Entry 8QZ3 (X-ray diffraction, 2.40 A resolution); this record covers chains A and B of the 5 polymer chains in the assembly.

# Chain A (and B)
Name: Potassium channel subfamily K member 10
Organism: Homo sapiens
Notes: chain B of this document is another copy of the same molecule, construct and numbering; everything in this record applies to it too
UniProt: P57789 (KCNKA_HUMAN), isoform P57789-4; numbering as in UniProt (aligned over 75-340)
Chain sequence (274 residues; each row starts with the number of its first residue):
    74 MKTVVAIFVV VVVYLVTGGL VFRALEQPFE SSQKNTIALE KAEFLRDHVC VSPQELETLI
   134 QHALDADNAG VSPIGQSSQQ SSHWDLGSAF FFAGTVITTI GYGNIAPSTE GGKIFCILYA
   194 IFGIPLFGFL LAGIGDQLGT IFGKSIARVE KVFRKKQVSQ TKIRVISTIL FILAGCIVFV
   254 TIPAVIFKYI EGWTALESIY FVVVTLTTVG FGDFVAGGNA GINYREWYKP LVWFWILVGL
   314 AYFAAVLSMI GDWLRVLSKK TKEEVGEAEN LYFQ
Not modelled in the structure: 334-347 (chain B: 340-347)
Sequence notes: initiating methionine (74); engineered mutation Q149 (Asn in P57789), Q152 (Asn in P57789), Q153 (Asn in P57789); expression tag (341-347)
UniProt features mapped onto this chain:
  - binding site (K(+)): V277
Bound ions: K+ site 1: T172, T281 (shared with T172(B), T281(B) of chain B); K+ site 2: T172, I173, T281, V282 (shared with T172(B), I173(B), T281(B), V282(B) of chain B); K+ site 3: I173, G174, V282, G283 (shared with I173(B), G174(B), V282(B), G283(B) of chain B); K+ site 4: G174, Y175, G283, F284 (shared with G174(B), Y175(B), G283(B), F284(B) of chain B); K+ site 5: Y175, F284
Reported in the primary citation:
  - conformationally variable residues: K107 to T109

# Interface between chain A and chain B
Residue-residue contacts (212):
  V77(A) - G206(B)
  V77(A) - I207(B)
  V77(A) - Q210(B)
  I80(A) - L203(B)  hydrophobic
  F81(A) - L203(B)  hydrophobic
  F81(A) - W306(B)  hydrophobic
  F81(A) - L310(B)  hydrophobic
  V83(A) - L199(B)  hydrophobic
  V84(A) - L199(B)
  V84(A) - L203(B)  hydrophobic
  Y87(A) - Y192(B)  hydrogen bond (backbone-side chain)
  Y87(A) - F195(B)
  Y87(A) - G196(B)  hydrogen bond (side chain-backbone)
  Y87(A) - L199(B)  hydrophobic
  L88(A) - F163(B)  hydrophobic
  L88(A) - A166(B)
  L88(A) - G167(B)
  L88(A) - I170(B)  hydrophobic
  L88(A) - Y192(B)
  L88(A) - W306(B)  hydrophobic
  G91(A) - Y192(B)
  G92(A) - A162(B)
  L93(A) - L159(B)  hydrophobic
  V94(A) - F188(B)  hydrophobic
  F95(A) - W157(B)  hydrophobic
  F95(A) - F165(B)  hydrophobic
  F95(A) - G185(B)
  F95(A) - F188(B)  hydrophobic
  F95(A) - C189(B)  hydrophobic
  R96(A) - W157(B)
  R96(A) - L159(B)
  L98(A) - T182(B)  hydrogen bond (backbone-side chain)
  L98(A) - G184(B)
  E99(A) - W157(B)
  E99(A) - P180(B)
  E99(A) - S181(B)  hydrogen bond (side chain-backbone)
  E99(A) - T182(B)  hydrogen bond
  E99(A) - G185(B)
  Q100(A) - S155(B)
  Q100(A) - W157(B)
  Q100(A) - D158(B)
  F102(A) - S181(B)
  F102(A) - T182(B)
  E103(A) - S155(B)  hydrogen bond
  E103(A) - H156(B)  hydrogen bond (side chain-backbone)
  I110(A) - H135(B)
  I110(A) - A136(B)
  I110(A) - A139(B)  hydrophobic
  A111(A) - Q149(B)
  E113(A) - L132(B)
  E113(A) - H135(B)  salt bridge
  K114(A) - P146(B)  hydrogen bond (side chain-backbone)
  K114(A) - G148(B)  hydrogen bond (side chain-backbone)
  F117(A) - V124(B)  hydrophobic
  F117(A) - E128(B)
  F117(A) - L132(B)  hydrophobic
  H121(A) - C123(B)  hydrogen bond (side chain-backbone)
  H121(A) - V124(B)
  H121(A) - E128(B)  salt bridge
  C123(A) - H121(B)  hydrogen bond (backbone-side chain)
  C123(A) - C123(B)  disulfide
  V124(A) - F117(B)  hydrophobic
  V124(A) - H121(B)
  V124(A) - V124(B)  hydrophobic
  E128(A) - F117(B)
  E128(A) - H121(B)  salt bridge
  L129(A) - L132(B)  hydrophobic
  E130(A) - P146(B)
  E130(A) - I147(B)
  E130(A) - G148(B)
  L132(A) - E113(B)
  L132(A) - F117(B)  hydrophobic
  L132(A) - L129(B)  hydrophobic
  L132(A) - I133(B)  hydrophobic
  I133(A) - A136(B)  hydrophobic
  Q134(A) - I147(B)
  H135(A) - I110(B)
  H135(A) - E113(B)  salt bridge
  A136(A) - I110(B)
  A136(A) - I133(B)  hydrophobic
  A136(A) - L137(B)
  L137(A) - L137(B)  hydrophobic
  L137(A) - D140(B)
  L137(A) - P146(B)  hydrophobic
  D138(A) - Q106(B)  hydrogen bond (backbone-side chain)
  A139(A) - Q106(B)
  A139(A) - I110(B)  hydrophobic
  D140(A) - L137(B)
  D140(A) - N141(B)
  N141(A) - E103(B)
  A142(A) - D286(B)
  V144(A) - N141(B)
  S150(A) - Q134(B)  hydrogen bond (backbone-side chain)
  S150(A) - D138(B)
  S151(A) - Q134(B)
  Q153(A) - K107(B)  hydrogen bond (backbone-side chain)
  S154(A) - K107(B)  hydrogen bond (backbone-side chain)
  S155(A) - Q100(B)  hydrogen bond
  S155(A) - E103(B)  hydrogen bond
  S155(A) - K107(B)
  H156(A) - E103(B)  hydrogen bond (backbone-side chain)
  W157(A) - F95(B)  hydrophobic
  W157(A) - R96(B)
  W157(A) - E99(B)
  W157(A) - Q100(B)
  W157(A) - E103(B)
  D158(A) - Q100(B)
  L159(A) - L93(B)  hydrophobic
  L159(A) - R96(B)
  A162(A) - G92(B)
  F163(A) - L88(B)  hydrophobic
  F165(A) - F95(B)  hydrophobic
  F165(A) - F284(B)  hydrophobic
  A166(A) - L88(B)
  G167(A) - L88(B)
  V169(A) - V282(B)
  V169(A) - F284(B)  hydrophobic
  I170(A) - V84(B)  hydrophobic
  I170(A) - L88(B)  hydrophobic
  T172(A) - T280(B)
  T172(A) - T281(B)
  T172(A) - V282(B)
  I173(A) - V282(B)
  G174(A) - V282(B)
  G174(A) - G283(B)
  G174(A) - F284(B)
  Y175(A) - F284(B)
  G176(A) - F284(B)
  A179(A) - D286(B)
  P180(A) - E99(B)
  P180(A) - Y273(B)
  S181(A) - E99(B)  hydrogen bond (backbone-side chain)
  T182(A) - L98(B)  hydrogen bond (side chain-backbone)
  T182(A) - E99(B)  hydrogen bond
  T182(A) - F102(B)
  E183(A) - L269(B)
  G184(A) - L98(B)
  G185(A) - F95(B)
  G185(A) - E99(B)
  K186(A) - Y273(B)
  K186(A) - F287(B)
  I187(A) - L269(B)  hydrophobic
  F188(A) - V94(B)  hydrophobic
  F188(A) - F95(B)  hydrophobic
  F188(A) - L98(B)  hydrophobic
  C189(A) - F95(B)  hydrophobic
  C189(A) - F284(B)  hydrophobic
  I190(A) - I272(B)  hydrophobic
  I190(A) - Y273(B)  hydrophobic
  I190(A) - V276(B)  hydrophobic
  Y192(A) - Y87(B)  hydrogen bond (side chain-backbone)
  Y192(A) - L88(B)
  Y192(A) - G91(B)
  I194(A) - L320(B)
  I194(A) - I323(B)
  F195(A) - Y87(B)
  F195(A) - L327(B)
  G196(A) - Y87(B)  hydrogen bond (backbone-side chain)
  I197(A) - T280(B)
  P198(A) - L320(B)
  P198(A) - I323(B)  hydrophobic
  P198(A) - G324(B)
  L199(A) - V83(B)  hydrophobic
  L199(A) - V84(B)  hydrophobic
  L199(A) - Y87(B)  hydrophobic
  L199(A) - L327(B)
  F202(A) - I80(B)  hydrophobic
  F202(A) - L327(B)
  F202(A) - R328(B)
  L203(A) - V77(B)
  L203(A) - I80(B)
  L203(A) - F81(B)  hydrophobic
  L203(A) - V84(B)  hydrophobic
  A205(A) - R328(B)
  G206(A) - V77(B)
  I207(A) - V77(B)
  L269(A) - E183(B)
  L269(A) - I187(B)  hydrophobic
  I272(A) - I190(B)  hydrophobic
  Y273(A) - P180(B)
  Y273(A) - K186(B)
  Y273(A) - I190(B)  hydrophobic
  V276(A) - I190(B)  hydrophobic
  T280(A) - T172(B)
  T280(A) - I197(B)
  T281(A) - T172(B)
  V282(A) - V169(B)
  V282(A) - T172(B)
  V282(A) - I173(B)
  V282(A) - G174(B)
  G283(A) - G174(B)
  F284(A) - F165(B)  hydrophobic
  F284(A) - V169(B)  hydrophobic
  F284(A) - G174(B)
  F284(A) - Y175(B)
  F284(A) - G176(B)
  F284(A) - C189(B)  hydrophobic
  D286(A) - A179(B)
  F287(A) - K186(B)
  W306(A) - F81(B)  hydrophobic
  W306(A) - V85(B)  hydrophobic
  W306(A) - L88(B)  hydrophobic
  L310(A) - F81(B)  hydrophobic
  L320(A) - I194(B)
  L320(A) - P198(B)
  I323(A) - I194(B)
  I323(A) - F195(B)  hydrophobic
  G324(A) - P198(B)
  G324(A) - F202(B)
  W326(A) - F195(B)  hydrophobic
  L327(A) - F195(B)
  R328(A) - F202(B)
Also at the interface, not in a pair above, chain A (119 interface residues in all): V85, V89, V122, T131, G143, T168, I178, L191, A193, F200, Q210, E270, F307, F316
Also at the interface, not in a pair above, chain B (117 interface residues in all): V89, K114, V122, E130, T131, S145, S150, T168, L191, A193, F200, E270, F316, W326, S331
Disulfides between the chains: C123(A)-C123(B)

# Overview
The interface between chain A and chain B involves 119 residues on one side and 117 on the other, with 1
disulfide bond, 23 hydrogen bonds and 4 salt bridges. Among the polar pairs are E113(A)-H135(B),
H121(A)-E128(B) and Y87(A)-Y192(B). From UniProt: K+-binding residue V277(A) on chain A. The paper reports
conformational variability at K107(A).
Both chains are Potassium channel subfamily K member 10 (Homo sapiens). Entry 8QZ3 (Crystal structure of human
two pore domain potassium ion channel TREK-2 (K2P10.1) in complex with an ...) was determined by X-ray
diffraction together with 8QZ1, 8QZ2 and 8QZ4 from the same study.
